PDB entry 8C4U | electron microscopy, 3.36 A resolution | chains A and H of the 3 polymer chains in the assembly

== Chain A ==
Name: RNA-directed RNA polymerase L
Source organism: Hantaan virus 76-118
Notes: EC 2.7.7.48, 3.1.-.-
Reference sequence: P23456 (L_HANTV); residues 1-2151 here = UniProt positions 1-2151
Sequence (2173 residues; each row starts with the number of its first residue; numbers below 1 keep their minus sign (Met-21 is residue -21)):
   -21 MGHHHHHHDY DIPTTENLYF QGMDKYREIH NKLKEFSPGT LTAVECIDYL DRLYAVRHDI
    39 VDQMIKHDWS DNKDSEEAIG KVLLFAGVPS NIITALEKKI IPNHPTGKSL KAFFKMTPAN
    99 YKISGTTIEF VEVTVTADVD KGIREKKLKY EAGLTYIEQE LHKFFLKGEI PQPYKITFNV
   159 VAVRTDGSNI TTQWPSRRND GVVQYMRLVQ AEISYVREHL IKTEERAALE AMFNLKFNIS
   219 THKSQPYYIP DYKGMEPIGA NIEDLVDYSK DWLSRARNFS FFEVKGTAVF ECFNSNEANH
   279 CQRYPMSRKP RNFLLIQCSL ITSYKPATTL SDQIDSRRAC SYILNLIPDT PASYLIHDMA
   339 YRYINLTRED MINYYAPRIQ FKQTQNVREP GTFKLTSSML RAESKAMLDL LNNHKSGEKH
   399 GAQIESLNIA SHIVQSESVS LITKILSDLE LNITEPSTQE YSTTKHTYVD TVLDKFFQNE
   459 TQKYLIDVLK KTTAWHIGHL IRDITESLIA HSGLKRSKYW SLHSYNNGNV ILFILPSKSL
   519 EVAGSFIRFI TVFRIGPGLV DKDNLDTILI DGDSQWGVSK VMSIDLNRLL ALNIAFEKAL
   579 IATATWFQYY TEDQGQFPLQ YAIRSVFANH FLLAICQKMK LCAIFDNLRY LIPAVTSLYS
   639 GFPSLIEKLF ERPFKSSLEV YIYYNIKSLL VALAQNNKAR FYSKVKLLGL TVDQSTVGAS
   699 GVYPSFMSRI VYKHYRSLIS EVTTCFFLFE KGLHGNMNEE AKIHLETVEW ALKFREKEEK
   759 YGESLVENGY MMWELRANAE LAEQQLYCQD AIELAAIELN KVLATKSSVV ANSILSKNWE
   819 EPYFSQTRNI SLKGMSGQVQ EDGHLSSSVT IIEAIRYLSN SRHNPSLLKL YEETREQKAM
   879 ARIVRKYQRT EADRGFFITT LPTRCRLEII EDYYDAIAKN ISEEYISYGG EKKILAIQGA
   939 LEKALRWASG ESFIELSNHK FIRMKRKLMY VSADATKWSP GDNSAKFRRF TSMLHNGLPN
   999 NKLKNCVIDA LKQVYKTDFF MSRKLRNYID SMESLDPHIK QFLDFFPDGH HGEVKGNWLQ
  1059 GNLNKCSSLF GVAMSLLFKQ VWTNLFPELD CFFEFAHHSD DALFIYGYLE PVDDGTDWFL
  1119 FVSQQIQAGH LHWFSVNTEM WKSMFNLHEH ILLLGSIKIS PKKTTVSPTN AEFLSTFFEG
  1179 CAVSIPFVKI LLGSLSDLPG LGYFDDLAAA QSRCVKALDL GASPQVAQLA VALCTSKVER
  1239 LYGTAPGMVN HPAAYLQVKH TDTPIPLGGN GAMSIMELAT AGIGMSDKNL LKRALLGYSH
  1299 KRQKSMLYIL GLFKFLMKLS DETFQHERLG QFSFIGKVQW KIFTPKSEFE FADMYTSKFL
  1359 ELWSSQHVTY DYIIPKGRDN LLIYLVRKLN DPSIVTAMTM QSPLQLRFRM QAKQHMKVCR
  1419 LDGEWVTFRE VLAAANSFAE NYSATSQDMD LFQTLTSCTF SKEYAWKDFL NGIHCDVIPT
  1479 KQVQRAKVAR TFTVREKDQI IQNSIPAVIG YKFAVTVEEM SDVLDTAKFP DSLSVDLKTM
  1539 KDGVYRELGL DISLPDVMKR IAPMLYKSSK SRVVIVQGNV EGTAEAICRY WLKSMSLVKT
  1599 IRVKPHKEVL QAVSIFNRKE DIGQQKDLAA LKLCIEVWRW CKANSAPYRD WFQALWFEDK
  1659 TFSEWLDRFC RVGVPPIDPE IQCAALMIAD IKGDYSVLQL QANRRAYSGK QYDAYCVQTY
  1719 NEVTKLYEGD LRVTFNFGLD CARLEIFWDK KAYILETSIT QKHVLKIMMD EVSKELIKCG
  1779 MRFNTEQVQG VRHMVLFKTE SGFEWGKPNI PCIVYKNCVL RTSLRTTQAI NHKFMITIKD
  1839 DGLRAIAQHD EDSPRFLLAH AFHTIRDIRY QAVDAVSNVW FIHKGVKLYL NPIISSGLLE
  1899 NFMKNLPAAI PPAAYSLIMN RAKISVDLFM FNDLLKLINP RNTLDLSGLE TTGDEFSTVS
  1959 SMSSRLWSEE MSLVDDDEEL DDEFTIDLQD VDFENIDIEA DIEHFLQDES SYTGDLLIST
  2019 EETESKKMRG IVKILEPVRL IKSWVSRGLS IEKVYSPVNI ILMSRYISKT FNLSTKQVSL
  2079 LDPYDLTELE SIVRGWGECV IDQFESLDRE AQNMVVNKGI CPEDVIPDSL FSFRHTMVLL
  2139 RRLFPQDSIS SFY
Unresolved in the structure: -21 to 225, 392-400, 433-448, 677-697, 956-957, 1318-1327, 1335, 1492-1504, 1526-1569, 1602-2151
Differences from the reference sequence: initiating methionine (-21); expression tag (-20 to 0); engineered mutation Ala97 (Asp in P23456)
Bound ions: Mg2+ near Asp1099 (its only coordinating residue here)
Reported in the primary citation:
  - binding site for the 25-nt RNA strand: Lys372 to Asn391, Leu492 to Lys496, Glu519 to Ala521, Phe1341 to Lys1344, Gln1399 to Leu1402
  - conformationally variable residues (domain motion, order/disorder transition): Lys1335 to Phe1341, Phe1341 to Lys1344, Gln1399 to Leu1402, Met1414 to Thr1425
  - mutagenesis - D97A: abolished catalytic activity (ENDO activity) (proposed by the authors, not directly observed)

== Chain H ==
Molecule: 20-nt RNA strand
Notes: engineered mutation(s): U4G, G9U, A10C
Sequence (20 nucleotides; numbered 1 to 20; the number before each row is that of its first residue):
     1 UAGGAGUAUC CACCGCAAGA

== Chain A / chain H interface ==
Residue-residue contacts - 55 pairs, chain A then chain H:
  Arg281(A) - U7(H)  base contact
  Tyr282(A) - U7(H)  base contact
  Asn290(A) - G3(H)  phosphate contact
  Asn290(A) - G4(H)  phosphate contact
  Leu388(A) - U1(H)  phosphate contact
  Leu388(A) - A2(H)  hydrogen bond to the base
  Leu389(A) - A2(H)  base contact
  Asn390(A) - C13(H)  phosphate contact
  Gln401(A) - G6(H)  base contact
  Ile402(A) - G6(H)  base contact
  Ile402(A) - U7(H)  sugar contact
  Lys496(A) - C13(H)  base contact
  Lys516(A) - A12(H)  salt bridge to the phosphate
  Lys516(A) - C13(H)  sugar contact
  Gly522(A) - C11(H)  hydrogen bond to the sugar
  Gly522(A) - A12(H)  sugar contact
  Phe524(A) - G3(H)  base contact
  Phe524(A) - C11(H)  base contact
  Phe524(A) - A12(H)  sugar contact
  Arg526(A) - A12(H)  hydrogen bond to the phosphate
  Arg526(A) - C13(H)  salt bridge to the phosphate
  Lys558(A) - A2(H)  phosphate contact
  Lys558(A) - G3(H)  salt bridge to the phosphate
  Val559(A) - A2(H)  hydrogen bond to the sugar
  Val559(A) - G3(H)  sugar contact
  Met560(A) - G3(H)  phosphate contact
  Ser561(A) - G3(H)  hydrogen bond to the sugar
  Ser561(A) - G4(H)  sugar contact
  Arg566(A) - G4(H)  hydrogen bond to the sugar
  Arg566(A) - A5(H)  salt bridge to the phosphate
  Lys616(A) - G4(H)  salt bridge to the phosphate
  Lys616(A) - A5(H)  salt bridge to the phosphate
  Met617(A) - A5(H)  hydrogen bond to the phosphate
  Met617(A) - G6(H)  phosphate contact
  Lys618(A) - G6(H)  salt bridge to the phosphate
  Lys618(A) - U7(H)  salt bridge to the phosphate
  Lys653(A) - G6(H)  base contact
  Leu731(A) - A5(H)  sugar contact
  Gly733(A) - A5(H)  sugar contact
  Asn736(A) - G6(H)  sugar contact
  Asn736(A) - A8(H)  sugar contact
  Ala739(A) - A8(H)  base contact
  Lys740(A) - U7(H)  salt bridge to the phosphate
  Leu743(A) - A8(H)  base contact
  Leu1023(A) - A8(H)  base contact
  Tyr1026(A) - A8(H)  hydrogen bond to the phosphate
  Tyr1026(A) - U9(H)  phosphate contact
  Tyr1026(A) - C10(H)  sugar contact
  Ile1027(A) - A8(H)  base contact
  Met1030(A) - U9(H)  hydrogen bond to the sugar
  Ser1032(A) - U9(H)  hydrogen bond to the base
  Asp1034(A) - U9(H)  base contact
  Ile1037(A) - A8(H)  base contact
  Ile1037(A) - U9(H)  base contact
  Phe1040(A) - A8(H)  base contact
Other interface residues (no listed pair), chain A (45 interface residues in all): Leu293, Met385, Asn391, Ser515, Gln615, Glu649, Pro651, Met735, His1036

== Summary ==
45 residues of chain A and 13 residues of chain H are in contact; the contacts include 10 hydrogen bonds and 9
salt bridges. Polar contacts include Leu388(A)-A2(H), Ser1032(A)-U9(H) and Gly522(A)-C11(H). The paper reports
a binding site for the 25-nt RNA strand at Lys372(A), Leu492(A) and Glu519(A) among others; D97A of chain A
abolishes catalytic activity (ENDO activity).
Here chain A is RNA-directed RNA polymerase L (Hantaan virus 76-118) and chain H is a 20-nt RNA strand. Entry
8C4U (Hantaan virus polymerase in replication pre-initiation state) was determined by electron microscopy,
deposited together with 8C4S, 8C4T and 8C4V.
